Entry 5U5Q (X-ray diffraction, 3.80 A resolution); this record covers chains A and I of the 12 polymer chains in the assembly.

[Chain A]
Name: DNA-directed RNA polymerase II subunit RPB1
From: Saccharomyces cerevisiae (strain ATCC 204508 / S288c)
Notes: EC 2.7.7.6
Reference sequence: P04050 (RPB1_YEAST); residues 1-1733 here = UniProt positions 1-1733
Sequence (1733 residues; numbered 1 to 1733; the number before each row is that of its first residue):
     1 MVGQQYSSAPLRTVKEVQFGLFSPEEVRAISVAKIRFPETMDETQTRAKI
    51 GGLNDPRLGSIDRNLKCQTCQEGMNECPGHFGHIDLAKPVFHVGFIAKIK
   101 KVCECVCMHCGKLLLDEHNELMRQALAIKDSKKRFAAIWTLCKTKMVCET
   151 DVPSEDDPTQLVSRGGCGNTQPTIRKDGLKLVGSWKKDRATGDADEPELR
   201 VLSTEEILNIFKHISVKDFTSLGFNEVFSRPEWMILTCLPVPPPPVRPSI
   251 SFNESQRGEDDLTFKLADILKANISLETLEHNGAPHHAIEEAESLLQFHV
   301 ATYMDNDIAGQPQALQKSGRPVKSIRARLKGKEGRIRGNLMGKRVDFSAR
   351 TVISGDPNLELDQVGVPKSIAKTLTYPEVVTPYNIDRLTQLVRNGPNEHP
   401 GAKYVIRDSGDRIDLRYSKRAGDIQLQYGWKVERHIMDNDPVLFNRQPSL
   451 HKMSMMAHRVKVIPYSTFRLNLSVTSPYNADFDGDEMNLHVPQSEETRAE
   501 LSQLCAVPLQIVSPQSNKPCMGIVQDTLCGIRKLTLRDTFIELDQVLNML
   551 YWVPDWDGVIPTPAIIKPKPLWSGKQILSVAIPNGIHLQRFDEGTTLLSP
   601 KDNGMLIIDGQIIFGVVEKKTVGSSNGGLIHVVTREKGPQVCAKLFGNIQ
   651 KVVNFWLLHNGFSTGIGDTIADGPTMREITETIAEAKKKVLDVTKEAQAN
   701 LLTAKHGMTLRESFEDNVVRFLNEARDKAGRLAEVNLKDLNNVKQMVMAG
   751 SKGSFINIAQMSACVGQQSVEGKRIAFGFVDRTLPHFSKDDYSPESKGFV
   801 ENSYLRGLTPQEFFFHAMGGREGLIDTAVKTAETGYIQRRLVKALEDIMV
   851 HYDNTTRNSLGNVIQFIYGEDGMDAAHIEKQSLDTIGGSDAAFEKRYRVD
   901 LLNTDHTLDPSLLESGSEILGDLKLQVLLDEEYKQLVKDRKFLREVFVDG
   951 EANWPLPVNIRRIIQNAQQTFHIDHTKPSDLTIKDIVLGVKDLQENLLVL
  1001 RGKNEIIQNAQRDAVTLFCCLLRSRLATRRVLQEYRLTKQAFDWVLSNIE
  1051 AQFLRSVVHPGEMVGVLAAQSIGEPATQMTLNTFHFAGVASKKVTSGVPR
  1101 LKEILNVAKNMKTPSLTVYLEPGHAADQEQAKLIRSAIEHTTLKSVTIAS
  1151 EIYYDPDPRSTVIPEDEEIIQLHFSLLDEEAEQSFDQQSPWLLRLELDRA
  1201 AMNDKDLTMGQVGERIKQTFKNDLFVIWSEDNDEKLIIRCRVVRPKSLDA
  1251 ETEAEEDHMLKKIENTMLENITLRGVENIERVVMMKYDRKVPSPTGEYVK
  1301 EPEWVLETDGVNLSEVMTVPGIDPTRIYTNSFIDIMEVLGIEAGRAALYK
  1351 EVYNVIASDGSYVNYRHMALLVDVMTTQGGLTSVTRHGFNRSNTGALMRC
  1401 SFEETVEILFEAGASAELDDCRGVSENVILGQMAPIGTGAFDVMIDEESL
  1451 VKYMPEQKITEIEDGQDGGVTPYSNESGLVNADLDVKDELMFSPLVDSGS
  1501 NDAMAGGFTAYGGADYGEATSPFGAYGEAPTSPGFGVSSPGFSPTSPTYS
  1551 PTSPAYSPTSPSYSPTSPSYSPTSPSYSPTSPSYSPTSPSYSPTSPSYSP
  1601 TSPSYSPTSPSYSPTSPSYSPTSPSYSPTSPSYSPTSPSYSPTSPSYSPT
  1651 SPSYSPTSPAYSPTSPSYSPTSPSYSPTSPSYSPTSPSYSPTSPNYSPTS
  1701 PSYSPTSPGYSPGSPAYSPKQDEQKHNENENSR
Disordered / not traced: 1-2, 186-194, 1082-1091, 1456-1733
Swiss-Prot annotation at these positions:
  - region: P248 to D260 (Lid loop), N306 to K323 (Rudder loop), P810 to E822 (Bridging helix)
  - binding site (Zn(2+)): C67, C70, C77, H80, C107, C110, C148, C167
  - binding site (Mg(2+)): D481, D483, D485
  - modified residue: T1471 (Phosphothreonine)
  - cross-link (Glycyl lysine isopeptide (Lys-Gly)): K695 (interchain with G-Cter in ubiquitin), K1246 (interchain with G-Cter in ubiquitin), K1350 (interchain with G-Cter in ubiquitin)
Bound ions: Zn2+ site 1: C67, C70, C77, H80; Zn2+ site 2: C110, C148, C167; Mg2+ near D483 (its only coordinating residue here)
Reported in the primary citation:
  - conformationally variable residues (order/disorder transition): F1174 to Q1187, V1243 to A1254

[Chain I]
Name: DNA-directed RNA polymerase II subunit RPB9
From: Saccharomyces cerevisiae (strain ATCC 204508 / S288c)
Reference sequence: P27999 (RPB9_YEAST); residue numbers follow UniProt; this construct covers 1-122
Sequence (122 residues; row label = number of the first residue in the row):
     1 MTTFRFCRDCNNMLYPREDKENNRLLFECRTCSYVEEAGSPLVYRHELIT
    51 NIGETAGVVQDIGSDPTLPRSDRECPKCHSRENVFFQSQQRRKDTSMVLF
   101 FVCLSCSHIFTSDQKNKRTQFS
Disordered / not traced: 1, 121-122
Swiss-Prot annotation at these positions:
  - zinc finger: C7 to C32 (C4-type), S71 to T111 (TFIIS-type)
  - binding site (Zn(2+)): C7, C10, C29, C32, C75, C78, C103, C106
  - modified residue: S40 (Phosphoserine)
Disulfides: C75-C78
Bound ions: Zn2+ site 1: C7, C10, C29, C32; Zn2+ site 2 near C106 (its only coordinating residue here)

[How chain A and chain I interact]
Pairs across the interface - 59 pairs, chain A then chain I:
  A697(A) with M97(I)
  Q698(A) with M97(I); V98(I); L99(I); S112(I), hydrogen bond (backbone-side chain)
  A699(A) with S112(I); D113(I); Q114(I), hydrogen bond (backbone-backbone)
  N700(A) with D113(I); K115(I); N116(I)
  T709(A) with K93(I); T95(I)
  L710(A) with S96(I)
  R711(A) with Q87(I), hydrogen bond; R92(I), hydrogen bond (side chain-backbone); T95(I), hydrogen bond; S96(I); M97(I)
  F714(A) with M97(I), hydrophobic
  V780(A) with R91(I)
  D781(A) with R91(I), salt bridge
  R782(A) with T67(I)
  S788(A) with T67(I); P69(I)
  K789(A) with D65(I), salt bridge; T67(I), hydrogen bond; L68(I); P69(I)
  D790(A) with Q87(I)
  Y792(A) with Q87(I)
  K1144(A) with L48(I)
  T1147(A) with L48(I); I49(I)
  I1148(A) with E47(I); L48(I), hydrogen bond (backbone-backbone); I49(I), hydrogen bond (backbone-backbone)
  A1149(A) with R45(I); E47(I)
  S1150(A) with R45(I); H46(I), hydrogen bond (backbone-backbone); E47(I)
  E1151(A) with Y44(I); R45(I), salt bridge
  I1152(A) with P41(I); L42(I); V43(I), hydrogen bond (backbone-backbone); Y44(I), hydrogen bond (backbone-backbone)
  Y1153(A) with P41(I); L42(I), hydrophobic
  Y1154(A) with E18(I), hydrogen bond; N23(I); R24(I); P41(I), hydrogen bond (backbone-backbone)
  P1190(A) with E18(I)
  K1261(A) with Y44(I)
  E1264(A) with Y44(I), hydrogen bond; H46(I), salt bridge
  L1268(A) with H46(I)
Also at the interface, not in a pair above, chain A (31 interface residues in all): L701, V1162, W1191
Also at the interface, not in a pair above, chain I (35 interface residues in all): D19, L25, S88, Q90, D94

[Overview]
31 residues of chain A and 35 residues of chain I are in contact; the contacts include 14 hydrogen bonds and 4
salt bridges. Polar pairs include D781(A)-R91(I), K789(A)-D65(I) and E1151(A)-R45(I). The paper reports
conformational variability at F1174(A) and V1243(A).
Chain A is DNA-directed RNA polymerase II subunit RPB1 and chain I is DNA-directed RNA polymerase II subunit
RPB9, both from Saccharomyces cerevisiae (strain ATCC 204508 / S288c); the structure, 12 Subunit RNA
Polymerase II at Room Temperature collected using SFX, was determined by X-ray diffraction (same publication
as 5MND and 5TRX).
